3C2G - chains A and C; structure by X-ray diffraction, 2.50 A resolution.

Chain A:
Name: Sys-1 protein
From: Caenorhabditis elegans
Notes: fragment: Armadillo Domain
Reference sequence: Q9XVI2 (Q9XVI2_CAEEL); residues 180-798 here = UniProt positions 180-798
Sequence (619 residues; numbered 180 to 798; the number before each row is that of its first residue):
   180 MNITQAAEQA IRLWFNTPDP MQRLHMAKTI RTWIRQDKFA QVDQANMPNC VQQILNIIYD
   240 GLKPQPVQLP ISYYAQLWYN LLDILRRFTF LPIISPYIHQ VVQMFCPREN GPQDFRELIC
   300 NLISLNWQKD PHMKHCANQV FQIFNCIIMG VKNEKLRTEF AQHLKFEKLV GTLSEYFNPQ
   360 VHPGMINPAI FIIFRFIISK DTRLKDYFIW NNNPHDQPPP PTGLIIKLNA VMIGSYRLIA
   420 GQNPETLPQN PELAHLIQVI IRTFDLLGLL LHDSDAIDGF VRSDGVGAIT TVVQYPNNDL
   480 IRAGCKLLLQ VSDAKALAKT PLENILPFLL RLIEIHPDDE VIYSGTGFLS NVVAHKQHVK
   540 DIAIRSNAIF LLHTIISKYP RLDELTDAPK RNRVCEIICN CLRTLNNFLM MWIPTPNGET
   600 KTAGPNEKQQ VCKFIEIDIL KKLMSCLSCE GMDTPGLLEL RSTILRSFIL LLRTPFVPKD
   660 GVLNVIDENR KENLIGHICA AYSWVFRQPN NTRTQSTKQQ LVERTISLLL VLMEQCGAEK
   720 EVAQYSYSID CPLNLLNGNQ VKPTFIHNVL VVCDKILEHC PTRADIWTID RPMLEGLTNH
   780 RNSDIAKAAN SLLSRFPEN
Disordered / not traced: 630
Modified positions: Mse180, Mse200, Mse205, Mse226, Mse283, Mse312, Mse328, Mse364, Mse411, Mse589, Mse590, Mse623, Mse631, Mse712, Mse772 (selenomethionine; parent Met)
UniProt features mapped onto this chain:
  - mutagenesis: A533 (A533L: Abolishes interactions with pop-1), K539 (K539A: Abolishes interactions with pop-1)

Chain C:
Name: Pop-1 8-residue peptide
From: Caenorhabditis elegans
Notes: fragment: Beta-catenin Binding Domain
Reference sequence: Q10666 (POP1_CAEEL); residues 7-14 here correspond to UniProt positions 8-15 (UniProt number = residue number + 1)
Sequence (8 residues; numbered 7 to 14; the number before each row is that of its first residue):
     7 GDEVKVFR

Interface between chain A and chain C:
Residue-residue contacts - 26 pairs, chain A then chain C:
  L450(A) - R14(C)
  H451(A) - R14(C)
  I456(A) - R14(C)
  L488(A) - F13(C)  hydrophobic
  Q489(A) - F13(C)
  Q489(A) - R14(C)  hydrogen bond (backbone-side chain)
  D492(A) - V10(C)
  D492(A) - V12(C)
  D492(A) - R14(C)  salt bridge
  Y522(A) - F13(C)
  N530(A) - V10(C)
  N530(A) - K11(C)  hydrogen bond (side chain-backbone)
  N530(A) - F13(C)
  A533(A) - D8(C)
  A533(A) - E9(C)
  A533(A) - V10(C)  hydrophobic
  H534(A) - D8(C)  hydrogen bond (backbone-side chain)
  H534(A) - V10(C)
  K539(A) - D8(C)  salt bridge
  N579(A) - F13(C)
  R582(A) - K11(C)
  R582(A) - F13(C)
  N586(A) - D8(C)
  N586(A) - E9(C)  hydrogen bond (side chain-backbone)
  Mse589(A) - D8(C)
  E638(A) - K11(C)  salt bridge
Other interface residues (no listed pair), chain A (22 interface residues in all): S453, S491, G526, S529, V532, R645
Other interface residues (no listed pair), chain C (8 interface residues in all): G7

Summary:
The interface between chain A and chain C involves 22 residues on one side and 8 on the other; the contacts
include 4 hydrogen bonds and 3 salt bridges. Polar contacts include D492(A)-R14(C), K539(A)-D8(C) and
E638(A)-K11(C).
Here chain A is Sys-1 protein and chain C is Pop-1 8-residue peptide, both from Caenorhabditis elegans. Entry
3C2G (Crystal complex of SYS-1/POP-1 at 2.5A resolution) was determined by X-ray diffraction, deposited
together with 3C2H.
